6KCQ - chains B and A; structure by X-ray diffraction, 1.70 A resolution.

# Chain B
Protein: SOS response-associated protein
Source organism: Escherichia coli
Notes: EC 3.4.-.-
UniProtKB: A0A2S5ZH06 (A0A2S5ZH06_ECOLX); residues 1-222 here = UniProt positions 1-222
Chain sequence (228 residues; each row starts with the number of its first residue):
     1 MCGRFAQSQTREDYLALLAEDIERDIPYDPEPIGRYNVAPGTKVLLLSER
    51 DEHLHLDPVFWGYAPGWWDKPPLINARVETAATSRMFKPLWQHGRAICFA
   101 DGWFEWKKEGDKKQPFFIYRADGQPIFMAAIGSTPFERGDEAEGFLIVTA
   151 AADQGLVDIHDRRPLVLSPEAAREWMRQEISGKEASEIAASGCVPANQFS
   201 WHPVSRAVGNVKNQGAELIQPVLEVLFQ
Not modelled in the structure: 1, 223-228
Sequence notes: expression tag (223-228)
Reported in the primary citation:
  - binding site for the 11-nt DNA strand (chain A): Thr149, His160
  - contacts within the chain: Cys2-Glu105 (hydrogen bond)
  - mutagenesis - W67A, W68A, R77A, T149A, R162A: abolished binding to ssDNA
  - mutagenesis - C2A, R4A, P40G, K70A (Kd of 4.0 uM), N75A, T80A, S84A, R85A (Kd of 16.9 uM), W106A: decreased binding to ssDNA
  - mutagenesis - H160A (Kd of 1.4 uM): increased binding to ssDNA
  - mutagenesis - K113A (Kd of 2.1 uM): unchanged binding to ssDNA
  - mutagenesis - E105A (Kd of 0.12 uM): increased binding to native ssDNA
  - mutagenesis - E105A (Kd of 0.07 uM): increased binding to ssDNA containing a THF AP site
  - mutagenesis - C2A: abolished catalytic activity
  - mutagenesis - E105A, T149A: decreased catalytic activity
  - mutagenesis - H160A: increased catalytic activity
  - mutagenesis - H160A: increased binding to AP site
  - catalytic residues: Cys2, Asn75 (proposed by the authors, not directly observed)

# Chain A
Molecule: 11-nt DNA strand
Sequence (11 nucleotides; each row starts with the number of its first residue; numbers below 1 keep their minus sign (DA-3 is residue -3)):
    -3 AAAAAXAAAAA
Not modelled in the structure: -3 to -2, 5-7
Modified residues: PED (pentane-3,4-diol-5-phosphate) at position 2

# How chain B and chain A interact
Contacting residue pairs (30; chain B residue first):
  Cys2(B) - PED_2(A)  covalent bond
  Gly3(B) - PED_2(A)  sugar contact
  Gly3(B) - DA3(A)  hydrogen bond to the sugar
  Arg4(B) - DA3(A)  hydrogen bond to the base
  Arg4(B) - DA4(A)  hydrogen bond to the base
  Pro40(B) - DA3(A)  base contact
  Trp67(B) - DA-1(A)  stacking on the base
  Trp68(B) - DA0(A)  base contact
  Leu73(B) - DA0(A)  base contact
  Ile74(B) - DA3(A)  phosphate contact
  Asn75(B) - DA1(A)  sugar contact
  Asn75(B) - PED_2(A)  sugar contact
  Asn75(B) - DA3(A)  hydrogen bond to the phosphate
  Ala76(B) - DA1(A)  phosphate contact
  Arg77(B) - DA1(A)  hydrogen bond to the phosphate
  Arg77(B) - PED_2(A)  base contact
  Ser84(B) - DA0(A)  hydrogen bond to the phosphate
  Arg85(B) - DA-1(A)  base contact
  Met86(B) - DA-1(A)  phosphate contact
  Met86(B) - DA0(A)  sugar contact
  Phe87(B) - DA0(A)  phosphate contact
  Phe87(B) - DA1(A)  phosphate contact
  Glu105(B) - PED_2(A)  sugar contact
  Trp106(B) - DA3(A)  phosphate contact
  Trp106(B) - DA4(A)  phosphate contact
  Lys113(B) - DA4(A)  hydrogen bond to the phosphate
  Thr149(B) - PED_2(A)  base contact
  His160(B) - PED_2(A)  hydrogen bond to the sugar
  Arg162(B) - PED_2(A)  base contact
  Gly209(B) - DA4(A)  sugar contact
Other interface residues (no listed pair), chain B (27 interface residues in all): Ala39, Lys70, Thr80, Asp161, Val211

# Overview
27 residues of chain B face 6 of chain A across their interface, with 1 covalent bond, 8 hydrogen bonds and 1
aromatic stacking contact. Polar pairs include Arg4(B)-DA3(A), Arg4(B)-DA4(A) and Gly3(B)-DA3(A). The paper
reports catalytic residues Cys2(B) and Asn75(B); C2A, R4A and P40G of chain B, among others, reduce binding to
ssDNA; 17 substitutions were tested in all.
Chain B is SOS response-associated protein (Escherichia coli) and chain A is an 11-nt DNA strand; the
structure, Crystal structure of yedK with ssDNA containing an abasic site, was determined by X-ray
diffraction, deposited together with 6KIJ, 6KBS, 6KBU, 6KBX and 6KBZ.
